PDB entry 5L68 | X-ray diffraction, 2.80 A resolution | chains V and W of the 28 polymer chains in the assembly

== Chain V ==
Protein: Proteasome subunit beta type-2
From: Saccharomyces cerevisiae (strain ATCC 204508 / S288c)
Notes: EC 3.4.25.1
UniProt: P25043 (PSB2_YEAST); residues 1-232 here correspond to UniProt positions 30-261 (UniProt number = residue number + 29)
Sequence (232 residues; numbered 1 to 232; the number before each row is that of its first residue):
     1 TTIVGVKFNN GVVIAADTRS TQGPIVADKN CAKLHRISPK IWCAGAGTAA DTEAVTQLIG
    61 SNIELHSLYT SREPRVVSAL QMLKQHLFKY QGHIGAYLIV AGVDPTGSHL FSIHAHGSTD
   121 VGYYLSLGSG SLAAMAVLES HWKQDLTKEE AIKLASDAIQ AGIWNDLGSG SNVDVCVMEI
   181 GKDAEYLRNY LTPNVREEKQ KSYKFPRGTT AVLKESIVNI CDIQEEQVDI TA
Unresolved in the structure: 227-232
UniProt features mapped onto this chain:
  - active site: Thr1 (Nucleophile)
Covalent attachments: compound 6N5 linked to Thr1
Bound ions: Mg2+: Ile163, Asp166 (shared with 1 residue of chain L)
Residues lining bound ligands: 6N5 (N-[(2S)-1-[[(2S)-3-(4-methoxyphenyl)-1-[[(2S,3S,4R)-4-methyl-3,5-bis(oxidanyl)-1-phenyl-pentan-2-yl]amino]-1-oxidanylidene-propan-2-yl]amino]-1-oxidanylidene-propan-2-yl]-1-methyl-5H-indene-2-carboxamide): Arg19, Ser20, Thr21, Gln22, Cys31, Lys33, His35, Gly45, Ala46, Gly47, Thr48, Ala49, Thr52, Ser129, Gly168

== Chain W ==
Protein: Proteasome subunit beta type-3
From: Saccharomyces cerevisiae (strain ATCC 204508 / S288c)
Notes: EC 3.4.25.1
UniProt: P25451 (PSB3_YEAST); residues 0-204 here correspond to UniProt positions 1-205 (UniProt number = residue number + 1)
Sequence (205 residues; row label = number of the first residue in the row; numbering starts at 0):
     0 MSDPSSINGG IVVAMTGKDC VAIACDLRLG SQSLGVSNKF EKIFHYGHVF LGITGLATDV
    60 TTLNEMFRYK TNLYKLKEER AIEPETFTQL VSSSLYERRF GPYFVGPVVA GINSKSGKPF
   120 IAGFDLIGCI DEAKDFIVSG TASDQLFGMC ESLYEPNLEP EDLFETISQA LLNAADRDAL
   180 SGWGAVVYII KKDEVVKRYL KMRQD
Unresolved in the structure: 0
UniProt features mapped onto this chain:
  - modified residue: Ser30 (Phosphoserine)
  - cross-link: Lys69 (Glycyl lysine isopeptide (Lys-Gly) (interchain with G-Cter in ubiquitin))
Bound ions: Mg2+: Asp204 (shared with 3 residues of chain K)
Residues lining bound ligands: 6N5 (N-[(2S)-1-[[(2S)-3-(4-methoxyphenyl)-1-[[(2S,3S,4R)-4-methyl-3,5-bis(oxidanyl)-1-phenyl-pentan-2-yl]amino]-1-oxidanylidene-propan-2-yl]amino]-1-oxidanylidene-propan-2-yl]-1-methyl-5H-indene-2-carboxamide): Asp124, Leu125, Ile126, Cys128

== Chain V / chain W interface ==
Residue-residue contacts - 58 pairs, chain V then chain W:
  Ile25(V) with Asp143(W); Phe146(W), hydrophobic
  Val26(V) with Phe146(W)
  Ala27(V) with Asp130(W)
  Asp28(V) with Asp130(W)
  Lys29(V) with Glu150(W), salt bridge
  Thr48(V) with Arg98(W); Ile126(W)
  Ala49(V) with Cys128(W), hydrophobic
  Ala50(V) with Tyr95(W); Ile126(W), hydrophobic; Cys128(W)
  Asp51(V) with Tyr95(W), hydrogen bond; Arg98(W), salt bridge
  Ala54(V) with Tyr95(W)
  Tyr90(V) with Phe99(W), hydrophobic
  His93(V) with Arg98(W), hydrogen bond (backbone-side chain); Phe99(W)
  Ile94(V) with Phe99(W), hydrophobic
  Arg196(V) with Glu150(W), salt bridge
  Lys199(V) with Glu150(W); Ser151(W); Tyr153(W), hydrogen bond (side chain-backbone)
  Ser202(V) with Glu154(W), hydrogen bond
  Tyr203(V) with Ser151(W); Leu152(W), hydrophobic
  Lys204(V) with Asp161(W), salt bridge
  Phe205(V) with Glu164(W); Gln168(W)
  Arg207(V) with Glu160(W), salt bridge; Asp161(W), salt bridge
  Gly208(V) with Glu164(W), hydrogen bond (backbone-side chain)
  Thr209(V) with Glu164(W)
  Thr210(V) with Phe163(W); Glu164(W), hydrogen bond; Ser167(W); Gln168(W), hydrogen bond; Leu199(W)
  Ala211(V) with Leu199(W); Lys200(W), hydrogen bond (backbone-backbone)
  Val212(V) with Phe163(W), hydrophobic; Tyr198(W)
  Leu213(V) with Tyr198(W), hydrogen bond (backbone-backbone); Leu199(W); Lys200(W)
  Lys214(V) with Lys196(W); Arg197(W); Tyr198(W), hydrogen bond (backbone-backbone)
  Glu215(V) with Lys196(W); Arg197(W), salt bridge
  Ser216(V) with Val195(W); Lys196(W), hydrogen bond (backbone-backbone)
  Ile217(V) with Val194(W)
  Val218(V) with Val194(W), hydrogen bond (backbone-backbone); Lys196(W)
  Asn219(V) with His44(W)
  Ile220(V) with Gly46(W)
  Asp222(V) with Lys74(W), salt bridge
Other interface residues (no listed pair), chain V (37 interface residues in all): Gln22, Gly95, Pro206
Other interface residues (no listed pair), chain W (38 interface residues in all): His47, Phe49, Asp124, Gly127, Leu157, Glu158, Thr165, Leu171, Tyr187

== Summary ==
The interface between chain V and chain W involves 37 residues on one side and 38 on the other; the contacts
include 12 hydrogen bonds and 8 salt bridges. Polar contacts include Lys29(V)-Glu150(W), Asp51(V)-Arg98(W) and
Arg196(V)-Glu150(W). Bound to chain W: compound 6N5.
Chain V is Proteasome subunit beta type-2 and chain W is Proteasome subunit beta type-3, both from
Saccharomyces cerevisiae (strain ATCC 204508 / S288c); the structure, Yeast 20S proteasome with mouse beta5i
(1-138) and mouse beta6 (97-111; 118-133) in complex with epoxyketone ..., was determined by X-ray
diffraction, deposited together with 5L52, 5L54, 5L55, 5L5A, 5L5B, 5L5D and 30 further entries.
